Entry 2PN7 (X-ray diffraction, 2.41 A resolution); this record covers chains A and B.

== Chain A (and B) ==
Molecule: human gamma-glutamyl cyclotransferase
Source organism: Homo sapiens
Notes: EC 2.3.2.4; chain B of this document is another copy of the same molecule, construct and numbering; everything in this record applies to it too
Reference sequence: O75223 (CG024_HUMAN); residues 1-188 here = UniProt positions 1-188
Amino-acid sequence (188 residues; each row starts with the number of its first residue):
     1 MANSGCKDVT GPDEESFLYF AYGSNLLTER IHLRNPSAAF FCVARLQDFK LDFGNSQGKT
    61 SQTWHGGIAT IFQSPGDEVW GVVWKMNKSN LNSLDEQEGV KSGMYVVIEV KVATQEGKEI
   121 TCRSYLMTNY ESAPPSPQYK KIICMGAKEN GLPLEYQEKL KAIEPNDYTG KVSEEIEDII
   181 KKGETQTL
Not modelled in the structure: 1-13, 183-188 (chain B: 1-14, 184-188)
Swiss-Prot annotation at these positions:
  - active site: Glu98 (Proton acceptor)
  - binding site (substrate): Tyr19 to Ser24, Tyr139
  - modified residue: Ser173 (Phosphoserine)
  - mutagenesis: Gly23 (G23A: Marked decrease in catalytic efficiency), Glu98 (E98A/Q: Abolishes activity without altering structure), Tyr105 (Y105F: Marked decrease in catalytic efficiency and specific activity), Tyr125 (Y125F: Little or no change in reaction kinetics)

== Chain A / chain B interface ==
Residue-residue contacts (30; chain A residue first):
  Gln57(A) - Gln73(B)
  Gln57(A) - Pro75(B)
  Phe72(A) - Thr128(B)
  Phe72(A) - Asn129(B)
  Gln73(A) - Gln57(B)
  Gln73(A) - Gly103(B)
  Gln73(A) - Tyr105(B)  hydrogen bond (side chain-backbone)
  Gln73(A) - Val106(B)
  Gln73(A) - Thr128(B)  hydrogen bond (backbone-side chain)
  Gln73(A) - Asn129(B)  hydrogen bond (backbone-side chain)
  Pro75(A) - Gln57(B)
  Val100(A) - Gln73(B)
  Gly103(A) - Gln73(B)
  Met104(A) - Gln73(B)
  Tyr105(A) - Gln73(B)  hydrogen bond (backbone-side chain)
  Val106(A) - Phe49(B)  hydrophobic
  Val106(A) - Gln73(B)
  Val107(A) - Ile108(B)
  Val107(A) - Glu109(B)  hydrogen bond (backbone-backbone)
  Ile108(A) - Val107(B)
  Glu109(A) - Val107(B)  hydrogen bond (backbone-backbone)
  Glu109(A) - Arg123(B)  salt bridge
  Lys111(A) - Asn92(B)  hydrogen bond
  Lys111(A) - Lys101(B)
  Arg123(A) - Glu109(B)  salt bridge
  Leu126(A) - Thr128(B)
  Thr128(A) - Phe72(B)
  Thr128(A) - Gln73(B)  hydrogen bond (side chain-backbone)
  Thr128(A) - Leu126(B)
  Asn129(A) - Gln73(B)  hydrogen bond (side chain-backbone)
Also at the interface, not in a pair above, chain A (20 interface residues in all): Phe49, Lys101, Glu119
Also at the interface, not in a pair above, chain B (21 interface residues in all): Asp48, Asp95, Val100, Met104

== Summary ==
20 residues of chain A face 21 of chain B across their interface, with 9 hydrogen bonds and 2 salt bridges.
Polar pairs include Glu109(A)-Arg123(B), Gln73(A)-Tyr105(B) and Gln73(A)-Thr128(B). From UniProt: active-site
residue Glu98(A), 7 substrate-binding residues and 4 mutagenesis sites on chain A.
Both chains are human gamma-glutamyl cyclotransferase (Homo sapiens). Entry 2PN7 (Human gamma-glutamyl
cyclotransferase) was determined by X-ray diffraction together with 3CRY and 2RBH from the same study.
